PDB entry 8J54 | X-ray diffraction, 2.72 A resolution | chains B and C of the 4 polymer chains in the assembly

Chain B:
Molecule: 18-nt DNA strand
Source organism: Homo sapiens
Sequence (18 nucleotides; numbered 611 to 628; the number before each row is that of its first residue):
   611 CTAGGTCAGTAGGTCATG

Chain C:
Molecule: Retinoic acid receptor RXR
Source organism: Mus musculus
Reference sequence: Q6LC96 (Q6LC96_MOUSE); residues 134-216 here correspond to UniProt positions 107-189 (UniProt number = residue number - 27)
Amino-acid sequence (83 residues; row label = number of the first residue in the row):
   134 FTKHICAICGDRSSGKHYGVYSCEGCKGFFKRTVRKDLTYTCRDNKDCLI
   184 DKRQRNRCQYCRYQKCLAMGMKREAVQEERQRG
Not modelled in the structure: 134-135, 215-216

Interface between chain B and chain C:
Pairs across the interface (15; chain B residue first):
  DT620(B) with Lys-149(C), sugar contact
  DA621(B) with Lys-149(C), phosphate contact; His-150(C), phosphate contact; Tyr-151(C), hydrogen bond to the phosphate; Ala-208(C), phosphate contact; Gln-210(C), phosphate contact
  DG622(B) with Tyr-151(C), hydrogen bond to the phosphate; Lys-160(C), base contact; Arg-168(C), salt bridge to the phosphate; Val-209(C), phosphate contact; Gln-210(C), hydrogen bond to the phosphate; Arg-213(C), sugar contact
  DG623(B) with Arg-168(C), salt bridge to the phosphate; Glu-212(C), phosphate contact; Arg-213(C), hydrogen bond to the phosphate
Interface residues without a listed pair, chain B (5 interface residues in all): DT624
Interface residues without a listed pair, chain C (12 interface residues in all): Gly-148, Lys-164

In short:
5 residues of chain B and 12 residues of chain C are in contact, with 4 hydrogen bonds and 2 salt bridges.
Polar pairs include DA621(B)/Tyr-151(C), DG622(B)/Tyr-151(C) and DG622(B)/Gln-210(C).
Here chain B is an 18-nt DNA strand (Homo sapiens) and chain C is Retinoic acid receptor RXR (Mus musculus).
Entry 8J54 (Crystal structure of RXR/DR2 complex) was determined by X-ray diffraction together with 7XVN from
the same study.
